PDB entry 8HXZ | electron microscopy, 3.40 A resolution | chains A and J of the 11 polymer chains in the assembly

# Chain A
Molecule: Histone H3
From: Xenopus laevis
UniProt: A0A310TTQ1 (A0A310TTQ1_XENLA); residues 1-135 here correspond to UniProt positions 2-136 (UniProt number = residue number + 1)
Chain sequence (135 residues; row label = number of the first residue in the row):
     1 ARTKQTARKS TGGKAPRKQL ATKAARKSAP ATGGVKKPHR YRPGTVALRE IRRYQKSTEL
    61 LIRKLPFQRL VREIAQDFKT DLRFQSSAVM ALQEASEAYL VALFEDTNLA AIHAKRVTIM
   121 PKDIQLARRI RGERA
Disordered / not traced: 1-32, 135
Differences from the reference sequence: engineered mutation Ala-110 (Cys111 in A0A310TTQ1)
Modified positions: Lys-36 (2-{[(2R)-2-amino-2-carboxyethyl]sulfanyl}-N,N,N-trimethylethanaminium; ML3)

# Chain J
Molecule: 352-nt DNA strand
Sequence (352 nucleotides; each row starts with the number of its first residue):
     1 ATCGCTGTTC AATACATGCA CAGGATGTAT ATATCTGACA CGTGCCTGGA GACTAGGGAG
    61 TAATCCCCTT GGCGGTTAAA ACGCGGGGGA CAGCGCGTAC GTGCGTTTAA GCGGTGCTAG
   121 AGCTGTCTAC GACCAATTGA GCGGCCTCGG CACCGGGATT CTCCAGTCTA GAACTGGCAG
   181 TACTTTCAAT ACATGCACAG GATGTATATA TCTGACACGT GCCTGGAGAC TAGGGAGTAA
   241 TCCCCTTGGC GGTTAAAACG CGGGGGACAG CGCGTACGTG CGTTTAAGCG GTGCTAGAGC
   301 TGTCTACGAC CAATTGAGCG GCCTCGGCAC CGGGATTCTC GATATCGAAT TC
Disordered / not traced: 1-186, 351-352

# How chain A and chain J interact
Residue-residue contacts - 26 pairs, chain A then chain J:
  His-39(A) / DG201(J)  hydrogen bond to the base
  His-39(A) / DA202(J)  sugar contact
  His-39(A) / DT203(J)  phosphate contact
  Arg-40(A) / DG278(J)  base contact
  Arg-40(A) / DT279(J)  hydrogen bond to the base
  Arg-40(A) / DG280(J)  hydrogen bond to the sugar
  Tyr-41(A) / DT203(J)  hydrogen bond to the sugar
  Tyr-41(A) / DG280(J)  hydrogen bond to the phosphate
  Arg-42(A) / DT279(J)  phosphate contact
  Pro-43(A) / DG278(J)  phosphate contact
  Pro-43(A) / DT279(J)  phosphate contact
  Gly-44(A) / DG278(J)  phosphate contact
  Gly-44(A) / DT279(J)  hydrogen bond to the phosphate
  Thr-45(A) / DT279(J)  phosphate contact
  Val-46(A) / DT279(J)  hydrogen bond to the phosphate
  Val-46(A) / DG280(J)  phosphate contact
  Ala-47(A) / DT279(J)  hydrogen bond to the phosphate
  Arg-49(A) / DG204(J)  sugar contact
  Arg-63(A) / DA287(J)  phosphate contact
  Arg-63(A) / DG288(J)  salt bridge to the phosphate
  Lys-64(A) / DG288(J)  salt bridge to the phosphate
  Leu-65(A) / DA287(J)  phosphate contact
  Leu-65(A) / DG288(J)  phosphate contact
  Pro-66(A) / DA287(J)  sugar contact
  Arg-69(A) / DA287(J)  salt bridge to the phosphate
  Arg-83(A) / DG297(J)  sugar contact
Interface residues without a listed pair, chain A (17 interface residues in all): Arg-53
Interface residues without a listed pair, chain J (12 interface residues in all): DT205, DA296

# Summary
Chain A and chain J form an interface of 17 and 12 residues respectively; the contacts include 8 hydrogen
bonds and 3 salt bridges. Polar contacts include His-39(A)/DG201(J), Arg-40(A)/DT279(J) and
Arg-40(A)/DG280(J).
Here chain A is Histone H3 (Xenopus laevis) and chain J is a 352-nt DNA strand. Entry 8HXZ (Cryo-EM structure
of Eaf3 CHD in complex with nucleosome) was determined by electron microscopy together with 8HXX, 8HXY, 8HY0
and 8JHO from the same study.
